3WTT - chains C and E of the 5 polymer chains in the assembly; structure by X-ray diffraction, 2.35 A resolution.

[Chain C]
Protein: Protein C-ets-1
Organism: Homo sapiens
UniProtKB: P14921 (ETS1_HUMAN); residue numbers follow UniProt; this construct covers 276-441
Amino-acid sequence (166 residues; each row starts with the number of its first residue):
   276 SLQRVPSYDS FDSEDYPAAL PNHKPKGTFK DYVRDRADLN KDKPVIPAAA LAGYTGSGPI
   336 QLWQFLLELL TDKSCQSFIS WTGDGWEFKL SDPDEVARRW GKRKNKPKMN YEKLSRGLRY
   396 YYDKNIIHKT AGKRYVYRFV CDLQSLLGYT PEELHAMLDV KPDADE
Disordered / not traced: 276-318, 437-441
Swiss-Prot annotation at these positions:
  - DNA-binding region: Ile335 to Val415 (ETS)
  - region: Phe304 to Ala312 (Helix HI-1), Ala323 to Thr330 (Helix HI-2), Leu418 to Leu422 (Helix H4), Pro426 to Met432 (Helix H5)
  - modified residue: Ser282 (Phosphoserine), Ser285 (Phosphoserine), Lys305 (N6-acetyllysine)
Reported in the primary citation:
  - mutagenesis - G333P, P334G: abolished binding to phosphorylated Ets1 with Runx1
  - mutagenesis - G333P, P334G: decreased signaling in response to phosphorylated Ets1 and Runx1
  - post-translational modification sites: Ser282, Ser285 (citing earlier work)
  - mutagenesis - G333P, P334G: abolished binding to Runt-related transcription factor 1
  - mutagenesis - G333P, P334G: decreased signaling with Runt-related transcription factor 1
  - mutagenesis - G333P, P334G: unchanged binding to Pax5

[Chain E]
Molecule: 15-nt DNA strand
Sequence (15 nucleotides; each row starts with the number of its first residue):
     1 AGAGGATGTG GCTTC

[Chain C / chain E interface]
Pairs across the interface - 17 pairs, chain C then chain E:
  Gly333(C) - DG11(E)  phosphate contact
  Gly333(C) - DC12(E)  hydrogen bond to the phosphate
  Pro334(C) - DG11(E)  sugar contact
  Tyr386(C) - DG2(E)  phosphate contact
  Arg391(C) - DG4(E)  hydrogen bond to the base
  Arg391(C) - DG5(E)  hydrogen bond to the base
  Arg394(C) - DA3(E)  hydrogen bond to the base
  Arg394(C) - DG4(E)  hydrogen bond to the base
  Tyr395(C) - DA6(E)  hydrogen bond to the base
  Tyr395(C) - DT7(E)  base contact
  Tyr397(C) - DA3(E)  hydrogen bond to the phosphate
  Tyr397(C) - DG4(E)  phosphate contact
  Lys404(C) - DG2(E)  salt bridge to the phosphate
  Lys404(C) - DA3(E)  phosphate contact
  Lys408(C) - DG2(E)  phosphate contact
  Arg409(C) - DG2(E)  phosphate contact
  Tyr410(C) - DG2(E)  hydrogen bond to the phosphate
Also at the interface, not in a pair above, chain C (12 interface residues in all): Ser332
Also at the interface, not in a pair above, chain E (10 interface residues in all): DA1, DT13

[Summary]
12 residues of chain C and 10 residues of chain E are in contact, with 8 hydrogen bonds and 1 salt bridge.
Polar contacts include Arg391(C)-DG4(E), Arg391(C)-DG5(E) and Arg394(C)-DA3(E). The paper reports that G333P
and P334G of chain C abolish binding to phosphorylated Ets1 with Runx1; modification sites Ser282(C) and
Ser285(C).
Chain C is Protein C-ets-1 (Homo sapiens) and chain E is a 15-nt DNA strand; the structure, Crystal structure
of the complex comprised of phosphorylated ETS1, RUNX1, CBFBETA, and the tcralpha gene enhancer ..., was
determined by X-ray diffraction together with 3WTS, 3WTU, 3WTV, 3WTW, 3WTX and 3WU1 from the same study.
